Entry 8WGH (electron microscopy, 2.40 A resolution); this record covers chains B and F of the 18 polymer chains in the assembly.

# Chain B
Molecule: Photosystem I P700 chlorophyll a apoprotein A2
Organism: Fittonia albivenis
Notes: EC 1.97.1.12
Reference sequence: G9IB61 (G9IB61_SESIN); residue numbers follow UniProt; this construct covers 1-734
Amino-acid sequence (734 residues; numbered 1 to 734; the number before each row is that of its first residue):
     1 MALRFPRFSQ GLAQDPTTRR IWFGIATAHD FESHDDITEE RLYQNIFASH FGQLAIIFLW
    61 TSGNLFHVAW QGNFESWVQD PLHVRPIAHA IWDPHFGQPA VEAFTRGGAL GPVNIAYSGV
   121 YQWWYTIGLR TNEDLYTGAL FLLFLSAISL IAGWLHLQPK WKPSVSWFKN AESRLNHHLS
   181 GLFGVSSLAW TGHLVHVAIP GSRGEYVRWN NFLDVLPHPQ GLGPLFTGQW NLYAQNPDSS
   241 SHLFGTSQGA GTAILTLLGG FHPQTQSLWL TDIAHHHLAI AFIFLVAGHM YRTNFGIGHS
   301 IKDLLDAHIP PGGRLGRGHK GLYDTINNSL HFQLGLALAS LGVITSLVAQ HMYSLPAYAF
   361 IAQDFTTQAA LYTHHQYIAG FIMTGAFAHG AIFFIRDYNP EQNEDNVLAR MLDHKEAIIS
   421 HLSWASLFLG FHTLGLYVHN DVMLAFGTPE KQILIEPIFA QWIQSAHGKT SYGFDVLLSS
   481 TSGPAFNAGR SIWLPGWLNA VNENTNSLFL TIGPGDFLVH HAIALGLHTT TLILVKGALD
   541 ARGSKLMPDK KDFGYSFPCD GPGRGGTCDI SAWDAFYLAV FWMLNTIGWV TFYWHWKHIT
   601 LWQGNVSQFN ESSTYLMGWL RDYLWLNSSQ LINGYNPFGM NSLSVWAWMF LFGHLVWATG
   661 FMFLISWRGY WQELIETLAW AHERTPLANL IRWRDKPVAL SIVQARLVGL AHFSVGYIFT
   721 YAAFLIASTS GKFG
Unresolved in the structure: 1
Metal / ion sites: chlorophyll a Mg site 1 near Gln53 (its only coordinating residue here); chlorophyll a Mg site 2 near Asp93 (its only coordinating residue here)
Ligand contacts:
  - beta-carotene (BCR), molecule 1: Ile21, Ile25, Ile691
  - beta-carotene (BCR), molecule 2: Leu54, Ile57, Trp60, Gly181, Leu182, Val185, Ser186, Leu188
  - beta-carotene (BCR), molecule 3: Thr61, Leu65, Trp123, Trp124, Ile127, Leu129, Gly138, Phe141, Leu142, Leu145, Trp209, Phe212, Leu213
  - beta-carotene (BCR), molecule 4: Leu188, Leu222, Leu225, Phe226, Phe282, Leu285, Val286, His289
  - beta-carotene (BCR), molecule 5: Phe332, Gly335, Leu336, Ala339, Val343, Met383, Ala386, Phe387, Gly390, Phe393, Phe394, Leu408, Ala538
  - beta-carotene (BCR), molecule 6: Phe387, Met411, Val535, Leu539
  - beta-carotene (BCR), molecule 7: Trp648, Met649, Phe652, Trp671, Leu674, Ile675, Leu678, Phe719
  - beta-carotene (BCR), molecule 8: Thr685, Pro686, Leu687
  - chlorophyll a (CLA), molecule 1: Phe5, Phe8, Gly24, Ile25, Ala28, His29, Phe31, His34, Ser49, Gly52, Gln53, Ile56
  - chlorophyll a (CLA), molecule 2: Thr18, Ile21, Trp22, Ile675, Leu678, Ala679, His682, Ile691, Arg692, Trp693, Arg694, Asp695, Pro697, Val698
  - chlorophyll a (CLA), molecule 3: Trp22, Phe652, Leu655, Val656, Thr659, Met662, Phe663, Leu700, Val708, Ala711, His712, Val715
  - chlorophyll a (CLA), molecule 4: Ile25, Ala26, Thr27, Ala28, His29, Asp30, Leu334, Leu338, Phe381, Ile382, Thr384, Gly385, Ala388, His389, Ile392, Arg396, Tyr555, Trp573, Phe576, Phe652, Ala711, Val715, Phe719
  - chlorophyll a (CLA), molecule 5: His29, Phe31, Tyr43, Ile46, Ser49, His50, Gln53, Leu54, Ile57, Phe168, Arg174, His178, Leu182, Leu330, His331, Gln333, Leu334, Ala337, Leu338, Leu341
  - chlorophyll a (CLA), molecule 6: His29, Gln53, Ile56, Ile57, Trp60, Leu341, Ile378, Phe381, Ile382
  - chlorophyll a (CLA), molecule 7: Phe47, Phe51, Ile148, Ile151, Ala152, Leu155, His156, Lys160, Trp161, Pro163, Trp167
  - chlorophyll a (CLA), molecule 8: Phe47, His50, Phe51, Leu54, Trp123, Trp167, Phe168, Asn170, Ser173, Arg174, His177, His178, Gly181, Leu182, Phe183, Ile344, Tyr358
  - chlorophyll a (CLA), molecule 9: Phe51, Leu54, Phe58, Ile127, Gly128, Leu129, Asp134, Thr137, Gly138, Phe141, Leu145, Ile148, Ser149, Ser186, Ala189, Trp190, Gly192, His193, His196, Val197, Val207, Arg208, Trp209, Phe212
  - chlorophyll a (CLA), molecule 10: Ile57, Trp60, Thr61, Ser118, Gly119, Trp123, Val185, Ser186, Ala189, Leu341, Ile344, Thr345, Val348, Met352, Tyr358, Leu371, His374, His375, Ile378, Ile382
  - chlorophyll a (CLA), molecule 11: Leu59, Trp60, Ser62, Gly63, Phe66, His67, Trp70, Gln71, His89, Ala90, Trp92
  - chlorophyll a (CLA), molecule 12: Trp60, Asn64, Val68, Ala88, His89, Asn114, Ile115, Ala116, Tyr117, Ser118, Val120, Val645, Trp646, Met649, Phe719
  - chlorophyll a (CLA), molecule 13: Trp60, Asn64, Tyr117, Ser118, Val120, Ala370, Leu371, Thr373, His374, Tyr377, Phe381, Trp646, Met649, Ile718, Phe719, Ala722, Leu725, Ile726
  - chlorophyll a (CLA), molecule 14: His89, Ala90, Ile91, Trp92, Asp93, Pro94, His95, Phe96, Phe104, Asn114, Ser644, Val645, Trp648
  - chlorophyll a (CLA), molecule 15: Trp123, Thr126, Ile127, Leu182, Phe183, Ser186, Ser187, Trp190, Ile273, His276, His277, Ile280, Ile344, Leu347, Val348, His351, Met352, Ala357, Tyr358
  - chlorophyll a (CLA), molecule 16: Trp167, Asn170, Ser173, His177, Thr293, Asn294, Phe295
  - chlorophyll a (CLA), molecule 17: Ala171, Arg174, Leu175, His178, Leu179, Phe183, Ile280, Ile283, Phe284, Ile301, Leu305, Tyr323, Ile326, Asn327, Leu336, Ala337, Ser340, Leu341, Ile344
  - chlorophyll a (CLA), molecule 18: Leu175, Leu179, Phe183, Ile283, Phe284, Ala287, Met290, Tyr291, Ile301, Leu304, Leu305
  - chlorophyll a (CLA), molecule 19: Asn176, His177, Ser180, Gly181, Val185, Leu285, His289, Met290, Tyr291, Thr293, Phe295, Ile297
  - chlorophyll a (CLA), molecule 20: Leu188, Ala189, Thr191, Gly192, Val195, His196, Phe212, Leu213, Val215, Leu216, Pro217, His218, Gly221, Leu222, Phe226, Tyr233, Ile254, Leu255, Leu278
  - chlorophyll a (CLA), molecule 21: Leu225, Trp230, Asn231, Tyr233, Ala234, Leu255, Thr256, Leu257, His275, Leu278, Ala279, Phe282, Ile492
  - chlorophyll a (CLA), molecule 22: Thr256, Leu257, Gly260, Leu268, Asp272, Ile273, His275, His276, Ala279, Ile280, His351, Leu355, Trp493, Trp497
  - chlorophyll a (CLA), molecule 23: Ile283, Val286, Met290, His299, Leu304, Ala307, His308
  - chlorophyll a (CLA), molecule 24: Val286, Ala287, His289, Met290, Ile297, Gly298, His299
  - chlorophyll a (CLA), molecule 25: Leu305, His308, Leu315, His319, Leu322, Ile326, Phe332, Val407, Leu408, Met411
  - chlorophyll a (CLA), molecule 26: Ala307, His308, Ile309, Pro310, Pro311, Arg314, Leu315, His319
  - chlorophyll a (CLA), molecule 27: Arg314, Leu315, Val407, Arg410, Met411, Asp413, His414, Ala417, Ile418, His421
  - chlorophyll a (CLA), molecule 28: Leu336, Ala339, Ser340, Val343, Ile344, Leu347, Gln350, His351, Tyr353, Ser354, Leu355, Leu508, Phe509
  - chlorophyll a (CLA), molecule 29: Val343, Ser346, Leu347, Gln350, Gln376, Gly380, Met383, Phe387, Leu527, Thr530, Thr531, Leu534, Met583, Thr586, Ile587
  - chlorophyll a (CLA), molecule 30: Gln350, Tyr353, Tyr372, Phe459, Ala460, Ile463, Gln464, Phe509, Leu510, Ile512, His520, Ile523, Leu527, Val590, Tyr593, Trp594, His598
  - chlorophyll a (CLA), molecule 31: Ala417, His421, Trp424
  - chlorophyll a (CLA), molecule 32: Ile418, Leu422, Trp424, Ala524, Leu527, His528, Thr531
  - chlorophyll a (CLA), molecule 33: Ser420, Ser423, Trp424, Leu427, Phe431
  - chlorophyll a (CLA), molecule 34: Ser423, Ser426, Leu427, Gly430, Phe431, Leu434, Leu525, Thr529, Leu532, Ile533, Leu578, Phe581, Trp582
  - chlorophyll a (CLA), molecule 35: Trp424, Leu427, Phe428, Phe431, His432
  - chlorophyll a (CLA), molecule 36: Phe428, Leu429, Glu456, Pro457, Ile458, Phe459, Ala460, Phe517, His520, His521, Ala524, His528
  - chlorophyll a (CLA), molecule 37: His432, Gly435, Leu436, Val438, His439, Val442, Met443, Lys451, Ile453
  - chlorophyll a (CLA), molecule 38: Thr433, Leu434, Tyr437, Val519, Ala522, Leu525, Asn585, Trp589, Phe592, Leu616, Trp619, Leu620, Leu624, Ser628, Ile632, Phe650, His654, Trp657, Tyr717, Thr720, Tyr721, Phe724
  - chlorophyll a (CLA), molecule 39: Leu434, Val438, Asp441, Leu525, Phe581, Trp582, Asn585, Trp589, Leu616, Leu620, Trp657, Phe713
  - chlorophyll a (CLA), molecule 40: Ile458, Phe459, Trp462, Phe474
  - chlorophyll a (CLA), molecule 41: Trp462, Ile463, Ala466, His467, Leu477, Leu478, Trp493, Leu494, Trp497, Phe509
  - chlorophyll a (CLA), molecule 42: Leu477, Pro484, Ala485, Ala488, Gly489, Ile492, Trp493
  - chlorophyll a (CLA), molecule 43: Leu620, Leu624, Trp625, Trp657
  - chlorophyll a (CLA), molecule 44: Trp648, Leu651, Phe652, His654, Leu655, Trp657, Ala658
  - chlorophyll a (CLA), molecule 45: Leu655, Ala658, Thr659, Phe661, Met662, Ile665, Ser666, Tyr670, Trp671, Leu674
  - chlorophyll a (CLA), molecule 46: Leu678, Ala681, His682, Thr685, Ala688, Ile691
  - chlorophyll a (CLA), molecule 47: Trp680, Ala681, Arg684, Thr685, Pro686
  - chlorophyll a (CLA), molecule 48: Pro686, Leu687, Leu690
  - phylloquinone (PQN): Trp22, Ile25, Met662, Phe663, Ser666, Trp667, Arg668, Trp671, Ile675, Ala699, Leu700, Ser701, Ala705
  - 4Fe-4S cluster (SF4): Cys559, Gly561, Pro562, Thr567, Cys568, Trp667, Ile702

# Chain F
Molecule: Photosystem I reaction center subunit III, chloroplastic
Organism: Fittonia albivenis
Reference sequence: Q9SHE8 (PSAF_ARATH); numbering as in UniProt (aligned over 1-221)
Amino-acid sequence (221 residues; numbered 1 to 221; the number before each row is that of its first residue):
     1 MSLTIPANLV LNPRSNKSLT QSVPKSSARF VCSDDKSSSS TPQSMKAFSA AVALSSILLS
    61 APMPAVADIS GLTPCKDSKQ FAKREKQQIK KLESSLKLYA PESAPALALN AQIEKTKRRF
   121 DNYGKYGLLC GSDGLPHLIV NGDQRHWGEF ITPGILFLYI AGWIGWVGRS YLIAISGEKK
   181 PAMKEIIIDV PLASRIIFRG FIWPVAAYRE FLNGDLIAKD V
Unresolved in the structure: 1-67, 221
Disulfides: Cys75-Cys130
Ligand contacts:
  - beta-carotene (BCR), molecule 1: Val140, Asn141, Phe150, Ile151, Gly162, Gly165, Trp166, Arg169, Trp203, Ala207, Leu216
  - beta-carotene (BCR), molecule 2: Pro153, Leu156, Phe157, Ile160, Ile164
  - chlorophyll a (CLA), molecule 1: Tyr123, Leu156, Ile160
  - chlorophyll a (CLA), molecule 2: Val140, Phe150, Ile151, Gly154, Ile155
  - chlorophyll a (CLA), molecule 3: Asn141, Gly142, Asp143, Gln144, Trp147
  - chlorophyll a (CLA), molecule 4: Phe150, Gly154, Phe157, Leu158, Ala161, Gly162, Ile164, Gly165, Trp203
  - chlorophyll a (CLA), molecule 5: Ile155, Leu158, Tyr159, Trp203, Pro204, Ala207, Tyr208, Phe211, Ile217
  - chlorophyll a (CLA), molecule 6: Tyr159, Phe201, Ile202, Pro204, Val205, Tyr208
  - chlorophyll a (CLA), molecule 7: Ile160, Trp163, Ile164, Val167, Ile197, Phe198
  - chlorophyll a (CLA), molecule 8: Gly165, Val167, Gly168, Arg169, Tyr171, Leu172, Ile188, Ala193
  - chlorophyll a (CLA), molecule 9: Tyr171, Leu172, Lys184, Glu185, Ile186, Ile188, Val190, Ala193, Ile197
  - chlorophyll a (CLA), molecule 10: Phe201, Ile202, Val205

# How chain B and chain F interact
Residue-residue contacts (32):
  Gly447(B) - Gln88(F)  hydrogen bond (backbone-side chain)
  Pro449(B) - Arg84(F)
  Pro449(B) - Gln88(F)
  Pro449(B) - Leu135(F)
  Glu450(B) - Gln88(F)
  Glu450(B) - Arg119(F)  salt bridge
  Glu450(B) - Phe120(F)
  Glu450(B) - Tyr123(F)
  Glu450(B) - Leu135(F)
  Glu450(B) - Pro136(F)
  Lys451(B) - Arg119(F)
  Gln452(B) - Leu135(F)
  Ile453(B) - Leu138(F)  hydrophobic
  Leu454(B) - Leu135(F)  hydrophobic
  Leu454(B) - Pro136(F)
  Leu454(B) - His137(F)
  Leu454(B) - Leu138(F)  hydrogen bond (backbone-backbone)
  Ile455(B) - Val140(F)  hydrophobic
  Glu456(B) - Ser70(F)  hydrogen bond
  Glu456(B) - Leu72(F)
  Glu456(B) - His137(F)
  Glu456(B) - Leu138(F)  hydrogen bond (backbone-backbone)
  Ile458(B) - Ile69(F)  hydrophobic
  Ile458(B) - Ile139(F)  hydrophobic
  Ile458(B) - Asn141(F)
  Phe459(B) - Asn141(F)
  Gln461(B) - Ser70(F)  hydrogen bond
  Tyr472(B) - Ser70(F)
  Tyr472(B) - Gly71(F)  hydrogen bond (backbone-backbone)
  Pro514(B) - His137(F)
  Glu611(B) - Arg84(F)  salt bridge
  Glu611(B) - Asp133(F)
Other interface residues (no listed pair), chain B (17 interface residues in all): Thr448, Phe474

# In short
The chain B/chain F interface involves 17 residues from each chain; the contacts include 6 hydrogen bonds and
2 salt bridges. Polar pairs include Glu450(B)-Arg119(F), Glu611(B)-Arg84(F) and Gly447(B)-Gln88(F). 6
chlorophyll a molecules are bound between chain B and chain F.
Chain B is Photosystem I P700 chlorophyll a apoprotein A2 and chain F is Photosystem I reaction center subunit
III, chloroplastic, both from Fittonia albivenis; the structure, Cryo-EM structure of the red-shifted Fittonia
albivenis PSI-LHCI, was determined by electron microscopy.
